7LEY - chains A and B of the 9 polymer chains in the assembly; structure by electron microscopy, 3.05 A resolution.

# Chain A (and B)
Protein: Arginase-1
Organism: Homo sapiens
Notes: EC 3.5.3.1; chain B of this document is another copy of the same molecule, construct and numbering; everything in this record applies to it too
UniProt: P05089 (ARGI1_HUMAN); residue numbers follow UniProt; this construct covers 1-322
Chain sequence (322 residues; each row starts with the number of its first residue):
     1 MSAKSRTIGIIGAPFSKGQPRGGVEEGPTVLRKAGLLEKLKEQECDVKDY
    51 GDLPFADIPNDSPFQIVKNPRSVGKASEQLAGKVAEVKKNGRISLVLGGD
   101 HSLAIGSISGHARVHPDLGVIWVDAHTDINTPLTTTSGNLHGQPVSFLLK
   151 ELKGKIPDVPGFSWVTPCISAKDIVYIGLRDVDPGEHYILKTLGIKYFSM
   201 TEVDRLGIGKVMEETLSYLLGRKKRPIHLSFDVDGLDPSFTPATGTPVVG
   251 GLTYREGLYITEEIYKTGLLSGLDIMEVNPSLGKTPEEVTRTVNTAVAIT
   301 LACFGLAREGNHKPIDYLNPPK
Not modelled in the structure: 1-2, 320-322
Swiss-Prot annotation at these positions:
  - binding site (Mn(2+)): H101, D124, H126, D128, D232, D234
  - binding site (substrate): H126 to N130, S137 to N139, D183, T246, E277
  - modified residue: K17 (N6-succinyllysine), S62 (Phosphoserine), S72 (Phosphoserine), K75 (N6-succinyllysine), S163 (Phosphoserine), S217 (Phosphoserine)
  - natural variant: I11 (I11T: In ARGIN), G27 (G27D: In ARGIN), G74 (G74V: In ARGIN), A125 (A125V: In ARGIN), T134 (T134I: In ARGIN), G138 (G138V: In ARGIN), R180 (R180T: In ARGIN), G235 (G235R: In ARGIN), R308 (R308Q: In ARGIN)
Bound ions: Mn2+ site 1: H101, D128, D232; Mn2+ site 2: D124, D232, D234
What the authors report for this chain:
  - mutagenesis - R308A: decreased catalytic activity (citing earlier work)

# How chain A and chain B interact
Pairs across the interface (44; chain A residue first):
  I208(A) - D204(B)
  G209(A) - D204(B)
  G209(A) - R205(B)
  Y254(A) - V249(B)
  Y254(A) - G250(B)
  R255(A) - M200(B)
  R255(A) - V203(B)
  R255(A) - D204(B)  salt bridge
  R255(A) - G250(B)
  R255(A) - G251(B)  hydrogen bond (side chain-backbone)
  R255(A) - T253(B)
  R255(A) - E256(B)  salt bridge
  Y259(A) - T201(B)
  Y259(A) - R205(B)  hydrogen bond
  E262(A) - T201(B)  hydrogen bond
  E263(A) - R205(B)  salt bridge
  K266(A) - R205(B)
  R308(A) - L179(B)
  R308(A) - R180(B)
  R308(A) - D181(B)
  R308(A) - M200(B)
  R308(A) - T201(B)  hydrogen bond
  R308(A) - D204(B)  salt bridge
  E309(A) - V182(B)
  E309(A) - H187(B)  salt bridge
  E309(A) - Y197(B)  hydrogen bond
  E309(A) - S199(B)
  G310(A) - V182(B)
  G310(A) - H187(B)  hydrogen bond (backbone-side chain)
  N311(A) - P184(B)
  H312(A) - P184(B)
  H312(A) - H187(B)  hydrogen bond
  H312(A) - Y188(B)
  I315(A) - Y188(B)
  D316(A) - Y188(B)  hydrogen bond
  Y317(A) - T134(B)
  Y317(A) - P184(B)
  Y317(A) - G185(B)
  Y317(A) - Y188(B)  hydrophobic
  L318(A) - T134(B)
  L318(A) - K155(B)  hydrogen bond (backbone-side chain)
  L318(A) - Y188(B)  hydrophobic
  L318(A) - I189(B)  hydrophobic
  N319(A) - K155(B)
Other interface residues (no listed pair), chain A (19 interface residues in all): E256
Other interface residues (no listed pair), chain B (28 interface residues in all): T131, L152, D183, E202, L252

# Overview
Chain A and chain B form an interface of 19 and 28 residues respectively, with 9 hydrogen bonds and 5 salt
bridges. Among the polar pairs are R255(A)-D204(B), R255(A)-E256(B) and E263(A)-R205(B). From UniProt: 6
Mn2+-binding residues and 11 substrate-binding residues on chain A. From the paper: R308A of chain A reduces
catalytic activity.
Both chains are Arginase-1 (Homo sapiens). Entry 7LEY (Trimeric human Arginase 1 in complex with mAb5) was
determined by electron microscopy.
